1XS4 - chains A and C of the 3 polymer chains in the assembly; structure by X-ray diffraction, 2.53 A resolution.

# Chain A (and C)
Protein: Deoxycytidine triphosphate deaminase
Organism: Escherichia coli
Notes: EC 3.5.4.13; chain C of this document is another copy of the same molecule, construct and numbering; everything in this record applies to it too
UniProtKB: P28248 (DCD_ECOLI); residues 1-193 here = UniProt positions 1-193
Amino-acid sequence (193 residues; row label = number of the first residue in the row):
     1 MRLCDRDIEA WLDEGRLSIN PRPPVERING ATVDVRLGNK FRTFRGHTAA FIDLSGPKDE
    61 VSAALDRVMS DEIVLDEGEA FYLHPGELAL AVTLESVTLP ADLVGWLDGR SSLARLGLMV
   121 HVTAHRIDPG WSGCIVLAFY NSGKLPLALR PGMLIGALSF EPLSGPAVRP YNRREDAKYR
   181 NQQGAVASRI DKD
Modified / non-standard residues: Mse-1, Mse-69, Mse-119, Mse-153 (selenomethionine; parent Met)
Construct notes: modified residue (1, 69, 119, 153); engineered mutation Ala-138 (Glu in P28248)
Ligand contacts:
  - 2'-deoxycytidine-5'-triphosphate (DCP), molecule 1: Leu-107, His-121, Ala-124, His-125, Arg-126, Ile-127, Asp-128, Trp-131, Ile-135, Val-136, Tyr-171, Arg-174, Asp-176, Ala-177, Lys-178, Tyr-179, Gln-182
  - 2'-deoxycytidine-5'-triphosphate (DCP), molecule 2: Gly-109, Arg-110, Ser-111, Ser-112, Arg-115

# Interface between chain A and chain C
Contacting residue pairs - 91 pairs, chain A then chain C:
  Mse-1(A) / Mse-1(C)
  Arg-2(A) / Arg-2(C)
  Phe-44(A) / Arg-115(C)
  Ala-49(A) / Leu-145(C)
  Ala-50(A) / Pro-146(C)
  Phe-51(A) / Tyr-82(C)  hydrophobic
  Phe-51(A) / Pro-146(C)
  Phe-51(A) / Ala-148(C)  hydrophobic
  Ile-52(A) / Leu-116(C)  hydrophobic
  Ile-52(A) / Pro-146(C)  hydrogen bond (backbone-backbone)
  Ile-52(A) / Leu-147(C)
  Ile-52(A) / Ala-148(C)  hydrogen bond (backbone-backbone)
  Asp-53(A) / Ala-148(C)
  Asp-53(A) / Arg-150(C)  salt bridge
  Leu-54(A) / Leu-113(C)  hydrophobic
  Leu-54(A) / Leu-116(C)  hydrophobic
  Leu-54(A) / Leu-147(C)  hydrophobic
  Leu-54(A) / Ala-148(C)  hydrogen bond (backbone-backbone)
  Leu-54(A) / Leu-149(C)  hydrophobic
  Leu-54(A) / Mse-153(C)  hydrophobic
  Ser-55(A) / Arg-150(C)
  Ser-55(A) / Mse-153(C)
  Leu-65(A) / Leu-116(C)  hydrophobic
  Val-68(A) / Leu-145(C)  hydrophobic
  Glu-87(A) / Lys-144(C)  salt bridge
  Leu-88(A) / Leu-116(C)
  Leu-88(A) / Gly-117(C)
  Leu-88(A) / Ser-142(C)
  Leu-88(A) / Gly-143(C)
  Leu-90(A) / Arg-115(C)
  Trp-106(A) / Arg-2(C)
  Trp-106(A) / Asp-108(C)
  Val-122(A) / Ala-114(C)
  Val-122(A) / Gly-117(C)
  Val-122(A) / Leu-118(C)
  Val-122(A) / Mse-119(C)  hydrophobic
  Thr-123(A) / Gly-109(C)  hydrogen bond (backbone-backbone)
  Thr-123(A) / Arg-110(C)
  Thr-123(A) / Mse-119(C)
  Thr-123(A) / Val-120(C)  hydrogen bond (side chain-backbone)
  Thr-123(A) / His-121(C)
  Ala-124(A) / Arg-110(C)
  Ala-124(A) / Ser-111(C)
  Ala-124(A) / Ala-114(C)  hydrophobic
  His-125(A) / Asp-108(C)
  Arg-126(A) / Thr-32(C)
  Arg-126(A) / Asp-108(C)  salt bridge
  Arg-126(A) / Ala-157(C)
  Pro-129(A) / Gly-30(C)
  Val-136(A) / Arg-115(C)
  Ala-138(A) / Ala-114(C)
  Tyr-140(A) / Ser-142(C)
  Glu-161(A) / Arg-2(C)  salt bridge
  Glu-161(A) / Glu-161(C)
  Pro-162(A) / Mse-1(C)
  Pro-162(A) / Arg-2(C)
  Leu-163(A) / Arg-2(C)
  Leu-163(A) / Ala-31(C)  hydrophobic
  Ser-164(A) / Mse-1(C)
  Ser-164(A) / Arg-2(C)  hydrogen bond (backbone-backbone)
  Ser-164(A) / Leu-3(C)
  Ser-164(A) / Cys-4(C)  hydrogen bond (side chain-backbone)
  Ser-164(A) / Asp-7(C)  hydrogen bond
  Gly-165(A) / Cys-4(C)
  Gly-165(A) / Asp-7(C)
  Pro-166(A) / Arg-6(C)
  Ala-167(A) / Asp-5(C)
  Ala-167(A) / Gly-30(C)
  Val-168(A) / Asp-5(C)  hydrogen bond (backbone-side chain)
  Val-168(A) / Arg-6(C)
  Arg-169(A) / Asp-5(C)  hydrogen bond (backbone-side chain)
  Arg-169(A) / Glu-9(C)  salt bridge
  Arg-169(A) / Val-25(C)
  Arg-169(A) / Ile-28(C)  hydrogen bond (side chain-backbone)
  Arg-169(A) / Asn-29(C)
  Arg-169(A) / Gly-30(C)  hydrogen bond (backbone-backbone)
  Arg-174(A) / Arg-27(C)
  Arg-174(A) / Asn-29(C)
  Asp-176(A) / Arg-27(C)  salt bridge
  Lys-178(A) / Arg-110(C)
  Lys-178(A) / Ser-112(C)
  Tyr-179(A) / Ser-112(C)  hydrogen bond
  Tyr-179(A) / Arg-115(C)
  Gln-182(A) / Arg-115(C)  hydrogen bond
  Val-186(A) / Arg-115(C)  hydrogen bond (backbone-side chain)
  Ser-188(A) / Ser-112(C)  hydrogen bond (side chain-backbone)
  Ser-188(A) / Arg-115(C)
  Ser-188(A) / Leu-116(C)
  Ile-190(A) / Arg-110(C)
  Ile-190(A) / Leu-113(C)  hydrophobic
  Asp-193(A) / Arg-110(C)  salt bridge
Also at the interface, not in a pair above, chain A (49 interface residues in all): Gly-46, Gly-86, Val-104, Mse-119, Ala-187, Arg-189
Also at the interface, not in a pair above, chain C (45 interface residues in all): Tyr-140, Leu-154, Ser-159

# Summary
Chain A and chain C form an interface of 49 and 45 residues respectively, with 16 hydrogen bonds and 7 salt
bridges. Polar contacts include Asp-53(A)/Arg-150(C), Glu-87(A)/Lys-144(C) and Arg-126(A)/Asp-108(C). Ligands
of chain A: 2'-deoxycytidine-5'-triphosphate.
Both chains are Deoxycytidine triphosphate deaminase (Escherichia coli). Entry 1XS4 (dCTP deaminase from
Escherichia coli- E138A mutant enzyme in complex with dCTP) was determined by X-ray diffraction together with
1XS1 and 1XS6 from the same study.
